2CJS - chains A and C of the 3 polymer chains in the assembly; structure by X-ray diffraction, 1.78 A resolution.

== Chain A ==
Name: Unc-13 homolog A
Source organism: Rattus norvegicus
Notes: fragment: c2a domain, residues 2-150
Reference sequence: Q62768 (UN13A_RAT); residue numbers follow UniProt; this construct covers 2-150
Sequence (167 residues; numbered -11 to 155; the number before each row is that of its first residue; numbers below 1 keep their minus sign (Gly-11 is residue -11)):
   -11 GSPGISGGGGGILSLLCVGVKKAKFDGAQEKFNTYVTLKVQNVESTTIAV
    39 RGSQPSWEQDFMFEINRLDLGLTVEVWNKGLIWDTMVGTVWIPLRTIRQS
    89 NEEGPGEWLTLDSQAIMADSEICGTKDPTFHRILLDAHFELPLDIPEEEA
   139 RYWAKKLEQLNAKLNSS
Not modelled in the structure: -11 to -9, 155
Construct notes: engineered mutation Glu32 (Lys in Q62768)
Swiss-Prot annotation at these positions:
  - mutagenesis: Thr22 (T22I: No effect on binding to RIMS1), Tyr23 (Y23N: No effect on binding to RIMS1), Val64 (V64M: No effect on binding to RIMS1), His119 (H119R: No effect on binding to RIMS1), Ile121 (I121N: Abolishes binding to RIMS1)
What the authors report for this chain:
  - mutagenesis - E63K: abolished binding to Unc-13 homolog A (chain A)
  - mutagenesis - E63K: abolished binding to homodimerization

== Chain C ==
Name: Regulating synaptic membrane exocytosis protein 2
Source organism: Rattus norvegicus
Notes: fragment: zinc-finger domain, residues 83-142
Reference sequence: Q9JIS1 (RIMS2_RAT); residues 83-142 here = UniProt positions 83-142
Sequence (62 residues; numbered 81 to 142; the number before each row is that of its first residue):
    81 GSQEQKGDAPTCGICHKTKFADGCGHNCSYCQTKFCARCGGRVSLRSNKV
   131 MWVCNLCRKQQE
Not modelled in the structure: 81-88
Swiss-Prot annotation at these positions:
  - zinc finger: Lys86 to Glu142 (FYVE-type)
  - binding site (Zn(2+)): Cys92, Cys95, Cys108, Cys111, Cys116, Cys119, Cys134, Cys137
Ion coordination: Zn2+ site 1: Cys92, Cys95, Cys116, Cys119; Zn2+ site 2: Cys108, Cys111, Cys134, Cys137

== Chain A / chain C interface ==
Contacting residue pairs (67):
  Gly-8(A) - Ser124(C)
  Gly-8(A) - Leu125(C)
  Gly-8(A) - Arg126(C)  hydrogen bond (backbone-backbone)
  Ile-7(A) - Val123(C)  hydrophobic
  Ile-7(A) - Ser124(C)
  Ile-7(A) - Leu125(C)  hydrophobic
  Ser-6(A) - Arg122(C)
  Ser-6(A) - Val123(C)
  Ser-6(A) - Ser124(C)  hydrogen bond (backbone-backbone)
  Gly-5(A) - Arg122(C)
  Gly-4(A) - Arg122(C)  hydrogen bond (backbone-side chain)
  Gly-3(A) - Arg122(C)
  Gly-2(A) - Arg122(C)
  Ser2(A) - Ala117(C)
  Leu3(A) - Thr98(C)
  Leu3(A) - Ala117(C)  hydrophobic
  Leu3(A) - Arg118(C)
  Cys5(A) - Arg118(C)  hydrogen bond
  Gln29(A) - Ala101(C)
  Val31(A) - Lys99(C)
  Val31(A) - Phe100(C)
  Val31(A) - Ala101(C)  hydrophobic
  Glu32(A) - Lys99(C)  hydrogen bond (backbone-side chain)
  Ser33(A) - Lys99(C)  hydrogen bond
  Asp48(A) - Lys97(C)  hydrogen bond (backbone-side chain)
  Met50(A) - Lys97(C)
  Met50(A) - Thr98(C)
  Met50(A) - Lys99(C)  hydrogen bond (backbone-backbone)
  Met50(A) - Arg118(C)  hydrogen bond
  Phe51(A) - Lys99(C)
  Glu52(A) - Thr98(C)
  Glu52(A) - Lys99(C)  hydrogen bond (backbone-backbone)
  Glu52(A) - Phe100(C)
  Glu52(A) - Ala101(C)  hydrogen bond (backbone-backbone)
  Glu52(A) - Cys104(C)
  Glu52(A) - Gly105(C)
  Glu52(A) - Cys116(C)
  Glu52(A) - Ala117(C)  hydrogen bond (side chain-backbone)
  Ile53(A) - Cys104(C)
  Asn54(A) - Cys104(C)
  Glu91(A) - Arg118(C)  salt bridge
  Glu128(A) - Arg118(C)  salt bridge
  Leu131(A) - Ala117(C)
  Leu131(A) - Arg118(C)
  Leu131(A) - Gly120(C)
  Leu131(A) - Asn135(C)
  Ile133(A) - Gly121(C)
  Ile133(A) - Arg122(C)
  Ile133(A) - Val123(C)  hydrophobic
  Ile133(A) - Val133(C)  hydrophobic
  Ile133(A) - Arg138(C)
  Pro134(A) - Arg138(C)
  Glu137(A) - Arg138(C)  salt bridge
  Ala138(A) - Val123(C)
  Tyr140(A) - Gln141(C)  hydrogen bond
  Trp141(A) - Tyr110(C)  hydrophobic
  Trp141(A) - Met131(C)
  Trp141(A) - Val133(C)  hydrophobic
  Trp141(A) - Cys137(C)
  Trp141(A) - Arg138(C)
  Trp141(A) - Gln141(C)
  Ala142(A) - Val123(C)  hydrophobic
  Lys144(A) - Tyr110(C)  hydrogen bond
  Lys144(A) - Gln141(C)
  Leu145(A) - Ser109(C)
  Leu145(A) - Tyr110(C)  hydrophobic
  Leu145(A) - Met131(C)  hydrophobic
Other interface residues (no listed pair), chain A (35 interface residues in all): Pro130, Asp132, Leu148
Other interface residues (no listed pair), chain C (27 interface residues in all): His106, Cys119
From the paper, about this interface:
  - residue pairs: Ser33(A)-Lys99(C) (hydrogen bond)
  - interface residues, chain A: Val31(A), Leu131(A)
  - interface residues, chain C: Lys97(C), Arg118(C)

== Summary ==
35 residues of chain A and 27 residues of chain C are in contact; the contacts include 14 hydrogen bonds and 3
salt bridges. Polar pairs include Glu91(A)-Arg118(C), Glu128(A)-Arg118(C) and Glu137(A)-Arg138(C). The paper
describes a hydrogen bond between Ser33(A) and Lys99(C). From the paper: E63K of chain A abolishes binding to
Unc-13 homolog A (chain A); interface residues Val31(A), Leu131(A) and Lys97(C) among others.
Here chain A is Unc-13 homolog A and chain C is Regulating synaptic membrane exocytosis protein 2, both from
Rattus norvegicus. Entry 2CJS (Structural Basis for a Munc13-1 Homodimer - Munc13-1 - RIM Heterodimer Switch:
C2-domains as Versatile Protein-Protein ...) was determined by X-ray diffraction (same publication as 2CJT).
